PDB entry 4PHK | X-ray diffraction, 2.05 A resolution | chains A and B

# Chain A (and B)
Name: Calpain small subunit 1
From: Homo sapiens
Notes: chain B of this document is another copy of the same molecule, construct and numbering; everything in this record applies to it too
UniProt: P04632 (CPNS1_HUMAN); residue numbers follow UniProt; this construct covers 96-268
Sequence (173 residues; row label = number of the first residue in the row):
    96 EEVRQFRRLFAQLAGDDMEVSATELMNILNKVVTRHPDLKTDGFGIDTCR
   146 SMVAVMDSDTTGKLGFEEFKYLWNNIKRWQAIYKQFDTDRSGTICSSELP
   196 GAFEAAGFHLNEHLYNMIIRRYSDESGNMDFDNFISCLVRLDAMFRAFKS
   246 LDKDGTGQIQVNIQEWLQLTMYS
Swiss-Prot annotation at these positions:
  - binding site (Ca(2+)): Ala109, Asp112, Glu114, Glu119, Asp137, Asp152, Asp154, Thr156, Lys158, Glu163, Asp182, Asp184, Ser186, Thr188, Glu193, Asp225
  - modified residue: Lys179 (N6-acetyllysine)
Ion coordination: Ca2+ site 1: Ala109, Asp112, Glu114, Glu119; Ca2+ site 2: Asp137, Asp225, Asp227, Asn228; Ca2+ site 3: Asp152, Asp154, Thr156, Lys158, Glu163; Ca2+ site 4: Asp182, Ser186, Thr188, Glu193
Residues lining bound ligands: 2UB ((Z)-3-(4-chlorophenyl)-2-mercaptoacrylic acid): Val127, Val128, His131, Leu134, Trp168, Ile171, Lys172, Gln175, Phe226
Reported in the primary citation:
  - conformationally variable residues (side-chain flip): Leu124, Val127, Phe139, Gln175
  - binding site for 2UB: His131, Trp168, Ile171, Gln175, Phe226

# How chain A and chain B interact
Contacting residue pairs (91; chain A residue first):
  Asp142(A) - Asp142(B)
  Asp142(A) - Thr143(B)
  Thr143(A) - Asp142(B)
  Arg145(A) - Arg216(B)
  Arg145(A) - Asn228(B)
  Ser146(A) - Arg216(B)
  Ala149(A) - Arg216(B)
  Thr155(A) - Arg215(B)
  Gly157(A) - Arg215(B)
  Lys158(A) - Glu220(B)  salt bridge
  Asn206(A) - Gln259(B)  hydrogen bond
  His208(A) - Gln263(B)  hydrogen bond
  Leu209(A) - Gln259(B)
  Leu209(A) - Leu262(B)  hydrophobic
  Leu209(A) - Gln263(B)
  Met212(A) - Gln263(B)
  Met212(A) - Tyr267(B)
  Arg215(A) - Arg145(B)  hydrogen bond (backbone-side chain)
  Arg215(A) - Thr155(B)  hydrogen bond (side chain-backbone)
  Arg215(A) - Thr156(B)
  Arg215(A) - Gly157(B)
  Arg215(A) - Tyr267(B)
  Arg216(A) - Asp142(B)
  Arg216(A) - Arg145(B)  hydrogen bond (backbone-side chain)
  Arg216(A) - Ser146(B)
  Arg216(A) - Tyr267(B)
  Arg216(A) - Ser268(B)  hydrogen bond (side chain-backbone)
  Tyr217(A) - Arg145(B)
  Ser218(A) - Arg145(B)  hydrogen bond (backbone-side chain)
  Asn228(A) - Arg145(B)
  Cys232(A) - Met266(B)
  Arg235(A) - Arg235(B)
  Arg235(A) - Thr265(B)  hydrogen bond (side chain-backbone)
  Arg235(A) - Met266(B)
  Arg235(A) - Ser268(B)
  Leu236(A) - Met266(B)
  Met239(A) - Trp261(B)  hydrogen bond (backbone-side chain)
  Met239(A) - Thr265(B)
  Phe240(A) - Ile258(B)  hydrophobic
  Phe240(A) - Leu262(B)  hydrophobic
  Ala242(A) - Trp261(B)  hydrophobic
  Phe243(A) - Val256(B)
  Phe243(A) - Asn257(B)
  Phe243(A) - Ile258(B)
  Phe243(A) - Trp261(B)
  Gly252(A) - Asn257(B)
  Gly252(A) - Ile258(B)  hydrogen bond (backbone-backbone)
  Gln253(A) - Gln255(B)  hydrogen bond
  Gln253(A) - Val256(B)
  Gln253(A) - Asn257(B)  hydrogen bond (side chain-backbone)
  Ile254(A) - Ile254(B)
  Ile254(A) - Gln255(B)
  Ile254(A) - Val256(B)  hydrogen bond (backbone-backbone)
  Gln255(A) - Gln253(B)
  Gln255(A) - Ile254(B)
  Val256(A) - Phe243(B)
  Val256(A) - Gly252(B)
  Val256(A) - Gln253(B)
  Val256(A) - Ile254(B)  hydrogen bond (backbone-backbone)
  Asn257(A) - Phe243(B)
  Asn257(A) - Gly252(B)
  Asn257(A) - Gln253(B)
  Ile258(A) - Phe240(B)  hydrophobic
  Ile258(A) - Phe243(B)
  Gln259(A) - Asn206(B)  hydrogen bond
  Gln259(A) - His208(B)
  Gln259(A) - Leu209(B)
  Trp261(A) - Met239(B)  hydrogen bond (side chain-backbone)
  Trp261(A) - Phe243(B)  hydrophobic
  Trp261(A) - Trp261(B)  hydrophobic
  Trp261(A) - Leu264(B)  hydrophobic
  Leu262(A) - Leu209(B)  hydrophobic
  Leu262(A) - Met212(B)
  Leu262(A) - Leu236(B)  hydrophobic
  Leu262(A) - Met239(B)  hydrophobic
  Leu262(A) - Phe240(B)  hydrophobic
  Gln263(A) - His208(B)  hydrogen bond
  Gln263(A) - Leu209(B)
  Gln263(A) - Met212(B)
  Leu264(A) - Trp261(B)  hydrophobic
  Thr265(A) - Arg235(B)  hydrogen bond (backbone-side chain)
  Thr265(A) - Met239(B)
  Met266(A) - Arg216(B)
  Met266(A) - Cys232(B)
  Met266(A) - Arg235(B)
  Met266(A) - Leu236(B)  hydrophobic
  Tyr267(A) - Met212(B)  hydrophobic
  Tyr267(A) - Arg215(B)
  Tyr267(A) - Arg216(B)
  Ser268(A) - Arg216(B)  hydrogen bond (backbone-side chain)
  Ser268(A) - Arg235(B)
Other interface residues (no listed pair), chain A (47 interface residues in all): Ile141, Asp152, Thr156, Leu205, Ile213, Ile214, Asp219
Other interface residues (no listed pair), chain B (43 interface residues in all): Asp137, Ala149, Leu205, Tyr217, Asp227, Ala242

# Summary
The interface between chain A and chain B involves 47 residues on one side and 43 on the other, with 19
hydrogen bonds and 1 salt bridge. Polar pairs include Lys158(A)-Glu220(B), Asn206(A)-Gln259(B) and
His208(A)-Gln263(B). From the paper: a binding site for 2UB at His131(A), Trp168(A) and Ile171(A) among
others; conformational variability at Leu124(A), Val127(A) and Phe139(A) among others.
Both chains are Calpain small subunit 1 (Homo sapiens). Entry 4PHK (The Structural Basis of Differential
Inhibition of Human Calpain by Indole and Phenyl alpha-Mercaptoacrylic Acids. The ...) was determined by X-ray
diffraction (same publication as 4PHJ, 4PHM and 4PHN).
